9MN5 - chains B and T of the 5 polymer chains in the assembly; structure by electron microscopy, 3.04 A resolution.

== Chain B ==
Name: Dimethyladenosine transferase 2, mitochondrial
Source organism: Homo sapiens
Notes: EC 2.1.1.-
Reference sequence: Q9H5Q4 (TFB2M_HUMAN); residues 1-396 here = UniProt positions 1-396
Chain sequence (396 residues; each row starts with the number of its first residue):
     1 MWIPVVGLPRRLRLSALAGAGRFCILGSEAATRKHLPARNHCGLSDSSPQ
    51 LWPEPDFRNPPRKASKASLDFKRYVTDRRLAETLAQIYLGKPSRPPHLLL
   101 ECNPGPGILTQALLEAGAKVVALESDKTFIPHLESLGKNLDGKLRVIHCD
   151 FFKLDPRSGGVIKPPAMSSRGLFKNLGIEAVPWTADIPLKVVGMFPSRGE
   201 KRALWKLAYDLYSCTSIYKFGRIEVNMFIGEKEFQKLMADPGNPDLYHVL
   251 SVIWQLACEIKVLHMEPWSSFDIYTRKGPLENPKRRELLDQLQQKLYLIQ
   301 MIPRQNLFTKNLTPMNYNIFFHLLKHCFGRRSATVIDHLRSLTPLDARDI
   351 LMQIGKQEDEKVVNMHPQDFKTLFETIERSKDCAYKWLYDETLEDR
Unresolved in the structure: 1-70, 395-396
Swiss-Prot annotation at these positions:
  - region: Arg-330, Arg-331 (DNA-binding)
  - binding site (S-adenosyl-L-methionine): Val-75, Glu-124, Asp-150
  - mutagenesis: Gly-105 (G105A: Abolishes methyltransferase activity), Arg-330 (R330A: Impairs transcription initiation; when associated with A-331), Arg-331 (R331A: Impairs transcription initiation; when associated with A-330)
What the authors report for this chain:
  - binding site for Non-Template strand: Arg-157, Ser-158, Gly-159, Arg-202, Tyr-209, Glu-394
  - specificity-determining residues: Arg-202

== Chain T ==
Molecule: Template strand
Sequence (60 nucleotides; row label = number of the first residue in the row):
     1 GGCCTATCTCCCAGCGGTATGCACTTTTAACAGTCACCCCCCAACTAACA
    51 CATTATTTTC
Unresolved in the structure: 51-60

== Interface between chain B and chain T ==
Residue-residue contacts - 5 pairs, chain B then chain T:
  Arg-276(B) with DT5(T), salt bridge to the phosphate
  Arg-330(B) with DG17(T), salt bridge to the phosphate; DT18(T), phosphate contact
  Arg-331(B) with DT18(T), phosphate contact
  Ser-332(B) with DT18(T), phosphate contact
Other interface residues (no listed pair), chain B (5 interface residues in all): Ala-333
Other interface residues (no listed pair), chain T (4 interface residues in all): DA19

== In short ==
The interface between chain B and chain T involves 5 residues on one side and 4 on the other, with 2 salt
bridges. Among the polar pairs are Arg-276(B)/DT5(T) and Arg-330(B)/DG17(T). The paper reports a binding site
for Non-Template strand at Arg-157(B), Ser-158(B) and Gly-159(B) among others; the specificity determinant
Arg-202(B).
Chain B is Dimethyladenosine transferase 2, mitochondrial (Homo sapiens) and chain T is Template strand; the
structure, Structure of the human mitochondrial open transcription initiation complex, IC0, was determined by
electron microscopy (same publication as 9MN4, 9MN6, 9MN7, 9MN8, 9MN9 and 9MNA).
